4QQL - chains A and C of the 3 polymer chains in the assembly; structure by X-ray diffraction, 2.39 A resolution.

== Chain A (and C) ==
Name: Complement C1q-like protein 3
Source organism: Mus musculus
Notes: chain C of this document is another copy of the same molecule, construct and numbering; everything in this record applies to it too
UniProtKB: Q9ESN4 (C1QL3_MOUSE); residues 1-137 here correspond to UniProt positions 119-255 (UniProt number = residue number + 118)
Sequence (137 residues; row label = number of the first residue in the row):
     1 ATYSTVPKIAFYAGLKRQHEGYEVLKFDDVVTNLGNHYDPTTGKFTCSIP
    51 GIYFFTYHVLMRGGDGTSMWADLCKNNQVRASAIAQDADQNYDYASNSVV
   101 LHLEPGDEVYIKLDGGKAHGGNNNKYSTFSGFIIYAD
Not modelled in the structure: 1-7 (chain C: 1-6)
Ion coordination: Mg2+ site 1: Asp72, Asp114; Mg2+ site 2: Asp87, Asp89, Asn91; Mg2+ site 3: Asp89 (shared with 1 residue of chain B; Asp89(C) of chain C); Mg2+ site 4: Asp93 (shared with 1 residue of chain B; Asp93(C) of chain C)
What the authors report for this chain:
  - Mg2+ coordination: Asp87, Asp89, Asp93
  - mutagenesis - D87A (Kd 33.1 nM), D89A (Kd 24 nM), D93A (Kd 19.6 nM): decreased binding to Ca2+
  - mutagenesis - D72A, D87A, D89A, D93A, S96A, D114A: decreased stability
  - mutagenesis - H19A, E20A, E23A, R62A, D65A: unchanged stability

== Chain A / chain C interface ==
Residue-residue contacts (47):
  Lys8(A) with Tyr135(C); Ala136(C), hydrogen bond (side chain-backbone)
  Ile9(A) with Tyr135(C), hydrogen bond (backbone-side chain)
  Phe11(A) with Val100(C)
  Tyr12(A) with Arg80(C), hydrogen bond (side chain-backbone); Ala81(C); Ser98(C); Val99(C); Val100(C); Leu101(C), hydrophobic
  Val31(A) with Arg80(C); Leu101(C), hydrophobic
  Thr32(A) with Val100(C), hydrogen bond (side chain-backbone); Leu101(C)
  Leu34(A) with Ile52(C), hydrophobic
  Thr56(A) with Ser98(C)
  His58(A) with Ser96(C); Asn97(C); Ser98(C), hydrogen bond
  Leu60(A) with Ile84(C), hydrophobic
  Asp87(A) with Asp87(C)
  Asp89(A) with Ala88(C); Asp89(C)
  Asn91(A) with Gln86(C); Asp87(C); Ala88(C), hydrogen bond (side chain-backbone)
  Tyr92(A) with Ile84(C), hydrophobic; Gln86(C), hydrogen bond (backbone-side chain)
  Asp93(A) with Asp93(C)
  Tyr94(A) with Ser82(C), hydrogen bond (side chain-backbone); Ala83(C); Ile84(C)
  Asn124(A) with Val79(C); Ser82(C), hydrogen bond (backbone-side chain)
  Lys125(A) with Arg80(C); Ala81(C); Ser82(C), hydrogen bond (backbone-backbone); Asn97(C)
  Tyr126(A) with Trp70(C); Ser82(C); Ala83(C); Asn97(C), hydrogen bond (backbone-side chain)
  Thr128(A) with Asn97(C), hydrogen bond
  Ser130(A) with Val100(C)
  Phe132(A) with Phe54(C), hydrophobic; Ile134(C), hydrophobic
  Ile133(A) with Tyr135(C), hydrogen bond (backbone-side chain)
Also at the interface, not in a pair above, chain A (25 interface residues in all): Ala10, Phe54
Also at the interface, not in a pair above, chain C (27 interface residues in all): Tyr94, His102, Phe132, Asp137

== Summary ==
The interface between chain A and chain C involves 25 residues on one side and 27 on the other; the contacts
include 13 hydrogen bonds. Among the polar pairs are Lys8(A)-Ala136(C), Ile9(A)-Tyr135(C) and
Tyr12(A)-Arg80(C). From the paper: D72A, D87A and D89A of chain A, among others, reduce stability; Mg2+
coordination by Asp87(A), Asp89(A) and Asp93(A); 11 substitutions were tested in all.
Both chains are Complement C1q-like protein 3 (Mus musculus). Entry 4QQL (Crystal structure of C1QL3 in P1
space group) was determined by X-ray diffraction (same publication as 4QQO, 4QPY, 4QQ2, 4QQH and 4QQP).
